PDB entry 4A6F | X-ray diffraction, 1.68 A resolution | chains A and B

== Chain A ==
Molecule: Phosphatidylinositol 4,5-bisphosphate-binding protein SLM1
From: Saccharomyces cerevisiae
Notes: fragment: slm1-ph domain, residues 469-583
UniProt: P40485 (SLM1_YEAST); residue numbers follow UniProt; this construct covers 469-583
Chain sequence (120 residues; numbered 464 to 583; the number before each row is that of its first residue):
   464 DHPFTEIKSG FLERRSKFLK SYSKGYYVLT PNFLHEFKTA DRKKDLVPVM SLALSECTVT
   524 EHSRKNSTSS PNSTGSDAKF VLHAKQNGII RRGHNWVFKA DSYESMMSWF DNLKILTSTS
Unresolved in the structure: 464-465, 531-537, 550-554, 583
Differences from the reference sequence: expression tag (464-468)
Ligand contacts:
  - phosphoserine (SEP), molecule 1: Phe467, Asp574, Asn575, Ile578
  - phosphoserine (SEP), molecule 2: Arg478, Tyr485, Ser539, Lys542, Lys562
  - phosphoserine (SEP), molecule 3: Pro494, Asn495, Ser518, Thr582
What the authors report for this chain:
  - binding site for phosphoserine: Arg478, Tyr485, Lys542, Lys562

== Chain B ==
Molecule: Phosphatidylinositol 4,5-bisphosphate-binding protein SLM1
From: Saccharomyces cerevisiae
Notes: fragment: slm1-ph domain, residues 469-583
UniProt: P40485 (SLM1_YEAST); the author numbering skips numbers that UniProt does not, so the offset changes along the chain: 469-551 = UniProt 469-551; 553-584 = UniProt 552-583
Chain sequence (120 residues; row label = number of the first residue in the row; note: 1 number in that range is skipped by the numbering (no residue carries it; nothing is unmodelled there)):
   464 DHPFTEIKSG FLERRSKFLK SYSKGYYVLT PNFLHEFKTA DRKKDLVPVM SLALSECTVT
   524 EHSRKNSTSS PNSTGSDAKF VLHAKQNG
   553 IIRRGHNYVF KADSYESMMS WFDNLKILTS TS
Unresolved in the structure: 464-466, 533-535, 551, 555-556, 584
Differences from the reference sequence: expression tag (464-468); conflict Tyr560 (Trp559 in P40485)
Ligand contacts:
  - phosphoserine (SEP), molecule 1: Phe467, Thr468, Glu469, Ile470
  - phosphoserine (SEP), molecule 2: Arg478, Tyr485, Ser536, Thr537, Lys542, Lys563

== How chain A and chain B interact ==
Residue-residue contacts (11; chain A residue first):
  Lys577(A) - Ile579(B)
  Lys577(A) - Ser582(B)  hydrogen bond (side chain-backbone)
  Ile578(A) - Ile470(B)
  Ile578(A) - Pro494(B)
  Ile578(A) - Asn495(B)
  Ile578(A) - Leu580(B)
  Ser581(A) - Ile470(B)
  Ser581(A) - Asn576(B)  hydrogen bond
  Ser581(A) - Ile579(B)
  Thr582(A) - Ile470(B)
  Thr582(A) - Asn576(B)
Other interface residues (no listed pair), chain A (6 interface residues in all): Pro494, Leu579
Other interface residues (no listed pair), chain B (9 interface residues in all): Thr468, Thr583

== Overview ==
6 residues of chain A face 9 of chain B across their interface, with 2 hydrogen bonds. Polar contacts include
Lys577(A)-Ser582(B) and Ser581(A)-Asn576(B). One phosphoserine molecule is bound between chain A and chain B.
Bound to chain A: 3 copies of phosphoserine. The paper reports a binding site for phosphoserine at Arg478(A),
Tyr485(A) and Lys542(A) among others.
Here chain A is Phosphatidylinositol 4,5-bisphosphate-binding protein SLM1 and chain B is Phosphatidylinositol
4,5-bisphosphate-binding protein SLM1, both from Saccharomyces cerevisiae. Entry 4A6F (Crystal structure of
Slm1-PH domain in complex with Phosphoserine) was determined by X-ray diffraction together with 4A5K, 4A6H and
4A6K from the same study.
